5OW5 - chains A and E of the 3 polymer chains in the assembly; structure by X-ray diffraction, 1.70 A resolution.

== Chain A ==
Name: Katanin p80 WD40 repeat-containing subunit B1
Source organism: Mus musculus
UniProt: Q8BG40 (KTNB1_MOUSE); numbering as in UniProt (aligned over 481-658)
Amino-acid sequence (212 residues; each row starts with the number of its first residue):
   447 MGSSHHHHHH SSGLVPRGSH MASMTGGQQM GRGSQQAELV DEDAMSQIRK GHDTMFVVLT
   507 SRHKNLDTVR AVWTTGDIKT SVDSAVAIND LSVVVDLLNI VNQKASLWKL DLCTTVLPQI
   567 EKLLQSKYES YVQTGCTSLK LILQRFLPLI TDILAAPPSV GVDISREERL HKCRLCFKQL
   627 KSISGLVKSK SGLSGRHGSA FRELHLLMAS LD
Unresolved in the structure: 447-484, 606-608, 658
Sequence notes: initiating methionine (447); expression tag (448-480)
Curated features (UniProtKB/Swiss-Prot):
  - mutagenesis: Ser538 (S538L: Disrupts KATNA1:KATNB1 interaction with ASPM), Tyr574 (Y574A: Disrupts KATNA1:KATNB1 interaction with ASPM; abolishes localization to microtubules minus ends; decreases ASPM localization to microtubules minus ends ...), Gly607 (G607A: Abolishes localization to microtubules), Val608 (V608A: Abolishes localization to microtubules), Asp609 (D609A: Abolishes localization to microtubules), Ile610 (I610A: Abolishes localization to microtubules), Arg615 (R615A: Abolishes localization to microtubules minus ends; decreases ASPM localization to microtubules minus ends; no enhancement of ASPM activity in blocking microtubule minus-end growth), Lys618 (K618A: Abolishes localization to microtubules)
Reported in the primary citation:
  - disease-associated variants - S538L: abolished binding to GST-CAMSAP3p1
  - mutagenesis - S538L: decreased stability

== Chain E ==
Name: Calmodulin-regulated spectrin-associated protein
Amino-acid sequence (10 residues; numbered 8 to 17; the number before each row is that of its first residue):
     8 IEEALQIIHS

== Interface between chain A and chain E ==
Pairs across the interface - 11 pairs, chain A then chain E:
  Lys496(A) with Ser17(E)
  Gly497(A) with Ile15(E)
  Thr500(A) with Ala11(E); Ile14(E)
  Met501(A) with Ile15(E), hydrophobic
  Arg508(A) with Ile8(E)
  Lys573(A) with Glu9(E), salt bridge
  Tyr574(A) with Ile8(E), hydrophobic; Glu9(E), hydrogen bond; Leu12(E), hydrophobic
  Tyr577(A) with Ile8(E)
Also at the interface, not in a pair above, chain A (10 interface residues in all): Val504, Ser538
The authors on this interface:
  - interface residues, chain A: Met501(A), Tyr574(A)
  - hot spots on chain A (mutagenesis) - M501A, Y574A: decreased binding to Calmodulin-regulated spectrin-associated protein (chain E)

== Overview ==
10 residues of chain A and 7 residues of chain E are in contact; the contacts include 1 hydrogen bond and 1
salt bridge. Polar pairs include Lys573(A)-Glu9(E) and Tyr574(A)-Glu9(E). From the paper: M501A and Y574A of
chain A reduce binding to Calmodulin-regulated spectrin-associated protein (chain E); interface residues
Met501(A) and Tyr574(A).
Chain A is Katanin p80 WD40 repeat-containing subunit B1 (Mus musculus) and chain E is Calmodulin-regulated
spectrin-associated protein; the structure, p60p80-CAMSAP complex, was determined by X-ray diffraction.
